PDB entry 5FSS | X-ray diffraction, 1.50 A resolution | chain A

== Chain A ==
Molecule: Thermolysin
From: Bacillus thermoproteolyticus
Notes: EC 3.4.24.27
Reference sequence: P00800 (THER_BACTH); residues 1-316 here correspond to UniProt positions 233-548 (UniProt number = residue number + 232)
Chain sequence (316 residues; each row starts with the number of its first residue):
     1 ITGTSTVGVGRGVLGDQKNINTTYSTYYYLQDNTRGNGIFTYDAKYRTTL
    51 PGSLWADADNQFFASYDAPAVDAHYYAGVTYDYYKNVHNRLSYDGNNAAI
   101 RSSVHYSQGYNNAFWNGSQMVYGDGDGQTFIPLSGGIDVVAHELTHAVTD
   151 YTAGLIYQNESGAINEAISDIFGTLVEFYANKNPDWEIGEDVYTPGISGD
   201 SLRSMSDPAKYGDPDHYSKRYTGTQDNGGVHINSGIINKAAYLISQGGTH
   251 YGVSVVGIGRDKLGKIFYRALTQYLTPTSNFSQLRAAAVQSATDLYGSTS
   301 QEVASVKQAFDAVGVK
UniProt features mapped onto this chain:
  - active site: Glu143, His231 (Proton donor)
  - binding site (Ca(2+)): Asp57, Asp59, Gln61, Asp138, Glu177, Asn183, Asp185, Glu187, Glu190, Tyr193, Thr194, Ile197, Asp200
  - binding site (Zn(2+)): His142, His146, Glu166
Metal / ion sites: Ca2+ site 1: Asp57, Asp59, Gln61; Ca2+ site 2: Asp138, Glu177, Asp185, Glu187, Glu190; Zn2+: His142, His146, Glu166; Ca2+ site 3: Glu177, Asn183, Asp185, Glu190; Ca2+ site 4: Tyr193, Thr194, Ile197, Asp200
Small-molecule neighbours:
  - krypton (KR), molecule 1: Arg35, Gly36, Asn37, Gly38, Tyr81, Ser92, Asn97, Ala98, Ala99
  - krypton (KR), molecule 2: Thr80, Tyr84, Ser92, Tyr93, Leu144, Val148
  - lysine / valine: Asn111, Asn112, Ala113, Phe130, Leu133, Val139, His142, Glu143, Glu166, Ile188, Leu202, Arg203, Asp226, His231

== In short ==
Ligands of chain A: lysine / valine and krypton. Asp57, Asp59 and Gln61 form the Ca2+ site 1. Curated
annotation (UniProt) lists active-site residues Glu143 and His231, 13 Ca2+-binding residues and 3 Zn2+-binding
residues.
Chain A is Thermolysin (Bacillus thermoproteolyticus); the structure, Structure of thermolysin prepared by the
'soak-and-freeze' method under 40 bar of krypton pressure, was determined by X-ray diffraction together with
5FRC, 5FSJ, 5FSP and 5FST from the same study.
